PDB entry 6MPF | X-ray diffraction, 3.33 A resolution | chains A and L of the 23 polymer chains in the assembly

Chain A:
Molecule: 16S rRNA
Organism: Thermus thermophilus HB8 (strain HB8 / ATCC 27634 / DSM 579)
Sequence (1508 nucleotides; each row starts with the number of its first residue; note: 4 numbers in that range are skipped by the numbering (no residue carries them; nothing is unmodelled there)):
     5 UGGAGAGUUU GAUCCUGGCU CAGGGUGAAC GCUGGCGGCG UGCCUAAGAC AUGCAAGUCG
    65 UGCGGGCCGC GGGGUUUUAC UCCGUGGUCA GCGGCGGACG GGUGAGUAAC GCGUGGGUGA
   125 CCUACCCGGA AGAGGGGGAC AACCCGGGGA AACUCGGGCU AAUCCCCCAU GUGGACCCGC
   185 CCCUUGGGGU GUGUCCAAAG GGCUUUGCCC GCUUCCGGAU GGGCCCGCGU CCCAUCAGCU
   245 AGUUGGUGGG GUAAUGGCCC ACCAAGGCGA CGACGGGUAG CCGGUCUGAG AGGAUGGCCG
   305 GCCACAGGGG CACUGAGACA CGGGCCCCAC UCCUACGGGA GGCAGCAGUU AGGAAUCUUC
   365 CGCAAUGGGC GCAAGCCUGA CGGAGCGACG CCGCUUGGAG GAAGAAGCCC UUCGGGGUGU
   425 AAACUCCUGA ACCCGGGACG AAACCCCCGA CGAGGGGACU GACGGUACCG GGGUAAUAGC
   485 GCCGGCCAAC UCCGUGCCAG CAGCCGCGGU AAUACGGAGG GCGCGAGCGU UACCCGGAUU
   545 CACUGGGCGU AAAGGGCGUG UAGGCGGCCU GGGGCGUCCC AUGUGAAAGA CCACGGCUCA
   605 ACCGUGGGGG AGCGUGGGAU ACGCUCAGGC UAGACGGUGG GAGAGGGUGG UGGAAUUCCC
   665 GGAGUAGCGG UGAAAUGCGC AGAUACCGGG AGGAACGCCG AUGGCGAAGG CAGCCACCUG
   725 GUCCACCCGU GACGCUGAGG CGCGAAAGCG UGGGGAGCAA ACCGGAUUAG AUACCCGGGU
   785 AGUCCACGCC CUAAACGAUG CGCGCUAGGU CUCUGGGUCU CCUGGGGGCC GAAGCUAACG
   845 CGUUAAGCGC GCCGCCUGGG GAGUACGGCC GCAAGGCUGA AACUCAAAGG AAUUGACGGG
   905 GGCCCGCACA AGCGGUGGAG CAUGUGGUUU AAUUCGAAGC AACGCGAAGA ACCUUACCAG
   965 GCCUUGACAU GCUAGGGAAC CCGGGUGAAA GCCUGGGGUG CCCCGCGAGG GGAGCCCUAG
  1025 CACAGGUGCU GCAUGGCCGU CGUCAGCUCG UGCCGUGAGG UGUUGGGUUA AGUCCCGCAA
  1085 CGAGCGCAAC CCCCGCCGUU AGUUGCCAGC GGUUCGGCCG GGCACUCUAA CGGGACUGCC
  1145 CGCGAAAGCG GGAGGAAGGA GGGGACGACG UCUGGUCAGC AUGGCCCUUA CGGCCUGGGC
  1205 GACACACGUG CUACAAUGCC CACUACAAAG CGAUGCCACC CGGCAACGGG GAGCUAAUCG
  1265 CAAAAAGGUG GGCCCAGUUC GGAUUGGGGU CUGCAACCCG ACCCCAUGAA GCCGGAAUCG
  1325 CUAGUAAUCG CGGAUCAGCC AUGCCGCGGU GAAUACGUUC CCGGGCCUUG UACACACCGC
  1385 CCGUCACGCC AUGGGAGCGG GCUCUACCCG AAGUCGCCGG GAGCCUACGG GCAGGCGCCG
  1445 AGGGUAGGGC CCGUGACUGG GGCGAAGUCG UAACAAGGUA GCUGUACCGG AAGGUGCGGC
  1505 UGGAUCA
  1516 C
Ion coordination: Mg2+ site 1 near G21 (its only coordinating residue here); Mg2+ site 2 near A53 (its only coordinating residue here); Mg2+ site 3: U62, G98; Mg2+ site 4: G69, G70; Mg2+ site 5: A109, G110, G284; Mg2+ site 6: G117, U118, G231; Mg2+ site 7 near C169 (its only coordinating residue here); Mg2+ site 8 near A201 (its only coordinating residue here); Mg2+ site 9: G294, G541; Mg2+ site 10 near A310 (its only coordinating residue here); Mg2+ site 11 near G319 (its only coordinating residue here); Mg2+ site 12 near C323 (its only coordinating residue here); 48 more Mg2+ sites not listed
Small-molecule neighbours: paromomycin (PAR): G1387, U1388, C1389, A1390, C1391, G1466, C1467, G1468, A1469, A1470, G1471, U1472, C1473

Chain L:
Protein: 30S ribosomal protein S12
Organism: Thermus thermophilus (strain HB8 / ATCC 27634 / DSM 579)
UniProt: Q5SHN3 (RS12_THET8); residues 5-128 here correspond to UniProt positions 2-125 (UniProt number = residue number - 3)
Amino-acid sequence (124 residues; row label = number of the first residue in the row):
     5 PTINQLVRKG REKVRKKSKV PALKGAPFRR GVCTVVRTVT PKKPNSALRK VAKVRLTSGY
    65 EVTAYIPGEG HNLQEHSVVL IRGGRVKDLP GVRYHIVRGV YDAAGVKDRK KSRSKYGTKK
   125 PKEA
Ion coordination: Mg2+ near Pro48 (its only coordinating residue here)
UniProt features mapped onto this chain:
  - modified residue: Asp92 (3-methylthioaspartic acid)

Interface between chain A and chain L:
Contacting residue pairs (130):
  U24(A) with Lys23(L), salt bridge to the phosphate
  A33(A) with Phe32(L), base contact
  C34(A) with Phe32(L), sugar contact; Val101(L), sugar contact; Val104(L), phosphate contact
  G35(A) with Val104(L), sugar contact; Ser118(L), hydrogen bond to the sugar; Gly121(L), sugar contact
  C36(A) with Arg117(L), hydrogen bond to the sugar; Ser118(L), sugar contact; Thr122(L), sugar contact; Lys123(L), salt bridge to the phosphate; Lys124(L), hydrogen bond to the phosphate
  U37(A) with Lys123(L), phosphate contact; Lys124(L), hydrogen bond to the phosphate
  U49(A) with Lys28(L), sugar contact
  G297(A) with Lys17(L), sugar contact
  G357(A) with Arg33(L), sugar contact; Arg34(L), salt bridge to the phosphate; Thr61(L), phosphate contact
  A358(A) with Lys28(L), base contact; Ala30(L), base contact; Pro31(L), base contact; Phe32(L), base contact; Arg33(L), salt bridge to the phosphate; Arg34(L), salt bridge to the phosphate; Thr61(L), hydrogen bond to the phosphate; Leu84(L), sugar contact; Tyr105(L), sugar contact
  A359(A) with Lys28(L), base contact
  G483(A) with Lys124(L), salt bridge to the phosphate
  C484(A) with Arg117(L), salt bridge to the phosphate; Ser118(L), hydrogen bond to the phosphate; Lys124(L), salt bridge to the phosphate
  G485(A) with Lys115(L), phosphate contact; Ser116(L), phosphate contact; Arg117(L), hydrogen bond to the phosphate; Ser118(L), hydrogen bond to the phosphate; Lys119(L), phosphate contact
  C486(A) with Ser116(L), hydrogen bond to the phosphate; Lys119(L), salt bridge to the phosphate
  C501(A) with Ser50(L), phosphate contact
  C502(A) with Ser50(L), hydrogen bond to the phosphate
  A503(A) with Ala51(L), phosphate contact; Leu52(L), hydrogen bond to the phosphate; Lys54(L), salt bridge to the phosphate; Glu73(L), hydrogen bond to the sugar
  G504(A) with Leu52(L), phosphate contact; Arg53(L), hydrogen bond to the base; Lys54(L), salt bridge to the phosphate; Gly72(L), phosphate contact; Glu73(L), phosphate contact
  C505(A) with Asn49(L), base contact; Arg53(L), base contact; Tyr69(L), hydrogen bond to the phosphate; Pro71(L), phosphate contact; Gly72(L), hydrogen bond to the phosphate; Asp92(L), base contact; Tyr120(L), hydrogen bond to the phosphate
  A506(A) with Arg53(L), base contact; Val90(L), base contact; Lys91(L), base contact; Asp92(L), hydrogen bond to the base; Tyr120(L), phosphate contact
  C509(A) with Lys91(L), salt bridge to the phosphate
  G510(A) with Asn49(L), hydrogen bond to the base
  C511(A) with Asn49(L), hydrogen bond to the base
  G512(A) with Pro48(L), base contact; Asn49(L), base contact; Ser50(L), hydrogen bond to the base; Ala51(L), base contact
  G520(A) with Glu73(L), sugar contact; Arg113(L), salt bridge to the phosphate
  G521(A) with Arg113(L), salt bridge to the phosphate; Lys114(L), hydrogen bond to the phosphate; Lys115(L), hydrogen bond to the phosphate
  A522(A) with Lys114(L), phosphate contact; Lys115(L), salt bridge to the phosphate
  G533(A) with Lys119(L), sugar contact
  U534(A) with Arg86(L), sugar contact
  U535(A) with Pro31(L), hydrogen bond to the sugar; Arg86(L), hydrogen bond to the sugar; Gly87(L), phosphate contact
  A536(A) with Val24(L), phosphate contact; Gly29(L), hydrogen bond to the sugar; Pro31(L), sugar contact
  C537(A) with Ser22(L), hydrogen bond to the phosphate
  C545(A) with Arg15(L), base contact; Glu16(L), hydrogen bond to the sugar; Lys17(L), sugar contact
  A546(A) with Arg15(L), base contact; Lys17(L), salt bridge to the phosphate
  C547(A) with Leu10(L), sugar contact; Arg15(L), salt bridge to the phosphate
  G550(A) with Pro5(L), base contact; Arg15(L), hydrogen bond to the base
  G551(A) with Pro5(L), base contact
  G568(A) with Asn8(L), sugar contact
  C856(A) with Thr6(L), base contact; Asn8(L), phosphate contact
  C857(A) with Thr6(L), hydrogen bond to the phosphate; Asn8(L), hydrogen bond to the phosphate; Gln9(L), phosphate contact; Arg12(L), salt bridge to the phosphate
  G858(A) with Gln9(L), hydrogen bond to the phosphate; Arg12(L), salt bridge to the phosphate; Lys13(L), salt bridge to the phosphate
  C859(A) with Pro5(L), base contact; Lys13(L), salt bridge to the phosphate
  U861(A) with Arg15(L), hydrogen bond to the base
  A885(A) with Lys21(L), phosphate contact
  A886(A) with Lys21(L), salt bridge to the phosphate
  C887(A) with Arg97(L), salt bridge to the phosphate
  U888(A) with Arg89(L), salt bridge to the phosphate; Gly95(L), phosphate contact; Arg97(L), salt bridge to the phosphate
  C889(A) with Lys46(L), phosphate contact; Pro94(L), phosphate contact
  A890(A) with Lys46(L), salt bridge to the phosphate; Lys47(L), salt bridge to the phosphate; Lys91(L), salt bridge to the phosphate
  C1393(A) with Arg41(L), hydrogen bond to the phosphate
  C1394(A) with Arg41(L), salt bridge to the phosphate; Lys57(L), salt bridge to the phosphate
  C1467(A) with Pro94(L), sugar contact
  G1468(A) with Thr44(L), hydrogen bond to the sugar; Lys46(L), phosphate contact
  A1469(A) with Lys46(L), phosphate contact; Lys47(L), hydrogen bond to the phosphate; Ser50(L), hydrogen bond to the base
Interface residues without a listed pair, chain A (61 interface residues in all): G296, A298, C538, C860, A891, A1395
Interface residues without a listed pair, chain L (67 interface residues in all): Val18, Lys20, Pro45, Glu65

In short:
Chain A and chain L form an interface of 61 and 67 residues respectively, with 36 hydrogen bonds and 30 salt
bridges. Polar pairs include G504(A)-Arg53(L), A506(A)-Asp92(L) and G510(A)-Asn49(L). Ligands of chain A:
paromomycin. The Mg2+ site 3 is built by U62(A) and G98(A).
Chain A is 16S rRNA (Thermus thermophilus HB8 (strain HB8 / ATCC 27634 / DSM 579)) and chain L is 30S
ribosomal protein S12 (Thermus thermophilus (strain HB8 / ATCC 27634 / DSM 579)); the structure, Structure of
the Thermus thermophilus 30S ribosomal subunit complexed with a 2-thiocytidine (s2C32) and inosine (I34) ...,
was determined by X-ray diffraction, deposited together with 6DTI, 6MKN and 6MPI.
